8ET1 - chains D and E of the 24 polymer chains in the assembly; structure by electron microscopy, 4.48 A resolution (low resolution: residue-level contacts below are approximate; hydrogen-bond / salt-bridge calls are withheld).

[Chain D (and E)]
Name: Isoform 1 of Gasdermin-B
From: Homo sapiens
Notes: chain E of this document is another copy of the same molecule, construct and numbering; everything in this record applies to it too
Reference sequence: Q8TAX9 (GSDMB_HUMAN), isoform Q8TAX9-1; residues 1-411 here = UniProt positions 1-411
Sequence (411 residues; each row starts with the number of its first residue):
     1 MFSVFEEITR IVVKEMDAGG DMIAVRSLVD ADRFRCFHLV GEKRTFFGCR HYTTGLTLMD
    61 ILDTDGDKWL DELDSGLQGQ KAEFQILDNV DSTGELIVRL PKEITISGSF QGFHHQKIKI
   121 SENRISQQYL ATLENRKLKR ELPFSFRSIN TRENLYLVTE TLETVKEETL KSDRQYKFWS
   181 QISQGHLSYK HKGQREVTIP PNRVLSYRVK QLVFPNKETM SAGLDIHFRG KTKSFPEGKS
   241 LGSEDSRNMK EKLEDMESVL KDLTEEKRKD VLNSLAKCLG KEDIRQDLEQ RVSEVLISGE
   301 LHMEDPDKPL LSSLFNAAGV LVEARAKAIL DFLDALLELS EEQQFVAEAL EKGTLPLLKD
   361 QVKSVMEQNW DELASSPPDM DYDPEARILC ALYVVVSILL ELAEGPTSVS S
Unresolved in the structure: 1, 70-80, 92-111, 175-193, 234-411
Reported in the primary citation:
  - post-translational modification sites: Lys177, Lys190, Lys192

[Interface between chain D and chain E]
Contacting residue pairs (34; chain D residue first):
  Phe2(D) - Lys14(E)
  Phe2(D) - Glu15(E)
  Ser3(D) - Ala18(E)
  Arg26(D) - Asp17(E)
  Arg26(D) - Ala18(E)
  Ser27(D) - Asp17(E)
  Leu28(D) - Glu15(E)
  Leu28(D) - Met16(E)
  Val29(D) - Met16(E)
  Val29(D) - Asp17(E)
  Val29(D) - Met22(E)
  Pro143(D) - Ala131(E)
  Arg147(D) - Leu224(E)
  Asn150(D) - Leu224(E)
  Thr151(D) - Leu224(E)
  Glu168(D) - Phe84(E)
  Glu168(D) - Gln85(E)
  Arg174(D) - Asp91(E)
  Gln194(D) - Asn89(E)
  Gln194(D) - Asp91(E)
  Arg195(D) - Ile11(E)
  Arg195(D) - Glu15(E)
  Arg195(D) - Ile86(E)
  Arg195(D) - Asp88(E)
  Arg195(D) - Asn89(E)
  Arg195(D) - Gln116(E)
  Glu196(D) - Leu87(E)
  Glu196(D) - Asp88(E)
  Val197(D) - Glu15(E)
  Thr198(D) - Phe84(E)
  Thr198(D) - Gln85(E)
  Thr198(D) - Ile86(E)
  Pro200(D) - Phe84(E)
  Arg203(D) - Lys81(E)
Other interface residues (no listed pair), chain D (23 interface residues in all): Phe5, Asp30, Arg33, Ile199
Other interface residues (no listed pair), chain E (19 interface residues in all): Gln127

[Overview]
23 residues of chain D face 19 of chain E across their interface. From the paper: modification sites
Lys177(D), Lys190(D) and Lys192(D).
Chain D and chain E are both Isoform 1 of Gasdermin-B (Homo sapiens); the structure, CryoEM structure of GSDMB
pore without transmembrane beta-barrel, was determined by electron microscopy, deposited together with 8EFP
and 8ET2.
